6CRS - chains A and B of the 3 polymer chains in the assembly; structure by electron microscopy, 3.24 A resolution.

Chain A:
Name: viral protein 1
Source organism: Enterovirus D68
UniProt: A0A097BW12 (A0A097BW12_9ENTO); residues 1-297 here correspond to UniProt positions 565-861 (UniProt number = residue number + 564)
Sequence (297 residues; numbered 1 to 297; the number before each row is that of its first residue):
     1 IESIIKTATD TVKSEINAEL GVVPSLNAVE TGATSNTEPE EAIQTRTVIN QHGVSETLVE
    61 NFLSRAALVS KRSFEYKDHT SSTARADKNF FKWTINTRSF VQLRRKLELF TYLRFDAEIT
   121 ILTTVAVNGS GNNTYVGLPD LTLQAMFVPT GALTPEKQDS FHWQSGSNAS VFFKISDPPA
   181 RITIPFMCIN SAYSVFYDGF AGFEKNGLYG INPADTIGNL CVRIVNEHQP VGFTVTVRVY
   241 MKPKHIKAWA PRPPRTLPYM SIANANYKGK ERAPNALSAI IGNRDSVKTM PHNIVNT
Unresolved in the structure: 1-41, 79-86, 129-136, 270-297

Chain B:
Name: viral protein 3
Source organism: enterovirus D68
UniProt: A0A097BW12 (A0A097BW12_9ENTO); residues 1-247 here correspond to UniProt positions 318-564 (UniProt number = residue number + 317)
Sequence (247 residues; each row starts with the number of its first residue):
     1 GVPTYLLPGS GQFLTTDDHS SAPALPCFNP TPEMHIPGQV RNMLEVVQVE SMMEINNTES
    61 AVGMERLKVD ISALTDVDQL LFNIPLDIQL DGPLRNTLVG NISRYYTHWS GSLEMTFMFC
   121 GSFMAAGKLI LCYTPPGGSC PTTRETAMLG THIVWDFGLQ SSVTLIIPWI SGSHYRMFNN
   181 DAKSTNANVG YVTCFMQTNL IVPSESSDTC SLIGFIAAKD DFSLRLMRDS PDIGQLDHLH
   241 AAEAAYQ
Unresolved in the structure: 179-181

Chain A / chain B interface:
Residue-residue contacts (142):
  Ala42(A) with Lys183(B)
  Ile43(A) with Lys183(B), hydrogen bond (backbone-backbone); Ser184(B); Thr185(B)
  Gln44(A) with Thr185(B); Ala187(B)
  Thr45(A) with Tyr175(B); Met177(B); Thr185(B), hydrogen bond (backbone-backbone); Asn186(B); Ala187(B), hydrogen bond (backbone-backbone)
  Arg46(A) with Pro136(B); Gly137(B); Tyr175(B); Ala187(B); Asn188(B), hydrogen bond (side chain-backbone)
  Thr47(A) with Tyr175(B), hydrogen bond (backbone-side chain)
  Ile49(A) with Ser110(B); Ser171(B); Gly172(B)
  Asn50(A) with Arg225(B)
  Gln51(A) with His108(B), hydrogen bond (side chain-backbone); Trp109(B); Ser223(B), hydrogen bond; Leu224(B); Arg225(B)
  Gly53(A) with Ser223(B), hydrogen bond (backbone-side chain)
  Val54(A) with Asn42(B); Leu44(B), hydrophobic
  Glu56(A) with Tyr106(B), hydrogen bond (backbone-side chain); Arg225(B); Leu226(B), hydrogen bond (side chain-backbone); Met227(B), hydrogen bond (side chain-backbone)
  Thr57(A) with Asn42(B), hydrogen bond; Met43(B), hydrogen bond (backbone-backbone); Leu44(B); Tyr106(B); Leu224(B)
  Leu58(A) with Arg41(B); Asn42(B)
  Val59(A) with Val40(B); Arg41(B), hydrogen bond (backbone-backbone); Asn42(B)
  Phe62(A) with Met43(B), hydrophobic; Tyr105(B), hydrophobic; Tyr106(B); Met227(B)
  Ala66(A) with Phe13(B), hydrophobic; Thr15(B), hydrogen bond (backbone-backbone)
  Ser70(A) with Tyr246(B), hydrogen bond
  Lys71(A) with Tyr246(B)
  Arg72(A) with Glu243(B), salt bridge; Tyr246(B)
  Asp87(A) with Tyr246(B)
  Phe91(A) with Tyr246(B), hydrophobic
  Lys92(A) with Tyr246(B)
  Trp93(A) with Ala245(B); Tyr246(B)
  Thr94(A) with Ala245(B), hydrogen bond (backbone-backbone)
  Ser99(A) with Gln235(B)
  Phe100(A) with Gln235(B)
  Val101(A) with Ile233(B); Gly234(B); Gln235(B); Leu239(B), hydrophobic
  Gln102(A) with Asp229(B); Ser230(B); Ile233(B), hydrogen bond (side chain-backbone)
  Arg105(A) with Asn101(B); Tyr105(B), hydrogen bond; Ser230(B); Asp232(B), salt bridge; Ile233(B)
  Lys106(A) with Tyr105(B); Met227(B)
  Leu109(A) with Met43(B), hydrophobic; Ile102(B), hydrophobic; Tyr105(B), hydrophobic
  Phe110(A) with Val40(B), hydrophobic; Met43(B), hydrophobic
  Tyr112(A) with Ile36(B), hydrophobic
  Arg114(A) with Thr31(B), hydrogen bond (side chain-backbone); Glu33(B), salt bridge
  Glu118(A) with His19(B); Ser21(B), hydrogen bond
  Thr120(A) with Phe13(B)
  Ala169(A) with Ala24(B); Leu25(B), hydrophobic
  Pro178(A) with Gly11(B)
  Arg181(A) with Phe13(B); Asp17(B), salt bridge; His19(B); Ser21(B)
  Ile182(A) with Ser21(B); Ala22(B); Ala24(B), hydrophobic
  Thr183(A) with Ser21(B), hydrogen bond; Ala22(B), hydrogen bond (backbone-backbone); Pro23(B); Ala24(B), hydrogen bond (backbone-backbone)
  Pro185(A) with Phe28(B), hydrophobic
  Phe186(A) with Phe28(B); Pro30(B); Thr31(B)
  Met187(A) with Leu25(B), hydrophobic; Phe28(B), hydrophobic
  Cys188(A) with Thr31(B), hydrogen bond (backbone-side chain)
  Ile189(A) with Thr31(B)
  Asn190(A) with Thr31(B)
  Ser191(A) with Thr31(B); Pro32(B), hydrogen bond (side chain-backbone); Met34(B)
  Ala192(A) with Ile36(B), hydrophobic
  Tyr240(A) with Phe13(B), hydrophobic
  Lys242(A) with Asp17(B), salt bridge; Asp18(B)
  Lys244(A) with Ser20(B); Ser21(B)
  Lys247(A) with Glu33(B); Gln39(B)
  Ala248(A) with Gln39(B); Val40(B), hydrogen bond (backbone-backbone)
  Trp249(A) with Ile36(B), hydrogen bond (side chain-backbone); Gly38(B); Gln39(B)
  Ala250(A) with Gly38(B), hydrogen bond (backbone-backbone)
  Pro251(A) with Val40(B); Val46(B), hydrophobic
  Pro254(A) with Leu98(B); Asn101(B)
  Thr256(A) with Asn96(B)
  Leu257(A) with Ile233(B)
  Pro258(A) with Ile233(B), hydrophobic
  Tyr259(A) with Ile233(B), hydrophobic; Leu239(B)
  Met260(A) with Leu239(B); His240(B), hydrogen bond (backbone-backbone)
  Ser261(A) with His240(B), hydrogen bond (side chain-backbone)
  Ile262(A) with Leu239(B), hydrophobic; His240(B), hydrogen bond (backbone-backbone); Ala241(B); Ala242(B), hydrophobic
Other interface residues (no listed pair), chain A (73 interface residues in all): Arg65, Asn96, Arg98, Arg104, Pro149, Pro179, Ile184
Other interface residues (no listed pair), chain B (71 interface residues in all): Leu14, Thr16, Pro37, Ser173, Gln247

In short:
The interface between chain A and chain B involves 73 residues on one side and 71 on the other, with 32
hydrogen bonds and 5 salt bridges. Among the polar pairs are Arg72(A)-Glu243(B), Arg105(A)-Asp232(B) and
Arg114(A)-Glu33(B).
Here chain A is viral protein 1 (Enterovirus D68) and chain B is viral protein 3 (enterovirus D68). Entry 6CRS
(CryoEM structure of human enterovirus D68 A-particle (pH 7.2 and 4 degrees Celsius)) was determined by
electron microscopy, deposited together with 6CRP, 6CRR, 6CRU, 6CS3, 6CS4, 6CS5 and 5 further entries.
